2EFK - chain A; structure by X-ray diffraction, 2.30 A resolution.

[Chain A]
Protein: Cdc42-interacting protein 4
Source organism: Homo sapiens
Notes: fragment: EFC DOMAIN, residues 10-303
UniProt: Q15642 (CIP4_HUMAN); residue numbers follow UniProt; this construct covers 10-303
Chain sequence (301 residues; numbered 3 to 303; the number before each row is that of its first residue):
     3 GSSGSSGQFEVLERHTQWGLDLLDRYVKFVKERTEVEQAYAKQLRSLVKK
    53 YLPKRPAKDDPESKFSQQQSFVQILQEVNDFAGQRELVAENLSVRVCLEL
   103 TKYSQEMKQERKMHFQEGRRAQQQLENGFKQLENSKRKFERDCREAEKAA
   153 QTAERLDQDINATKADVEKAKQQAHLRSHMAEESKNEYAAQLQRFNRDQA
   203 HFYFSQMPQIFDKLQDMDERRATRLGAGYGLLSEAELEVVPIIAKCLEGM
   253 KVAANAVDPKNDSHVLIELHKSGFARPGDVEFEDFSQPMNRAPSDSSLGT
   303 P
Not modelled in the structure: 3-8, 57-63, 289-303
Construct notes: cloning artifact (3-9); modified residue (109, 115, 182, 209, 219, 252, 291)
Modified residues: Mse109, Mse115, Mse182, Mse209, Mse219, Mse252 (selenomethionine; parent Met); Mse291 (selenomethionine)
Swiss-Prot annotation at these positions:
  - site: K166 (Mediates end-to-end attachment of dimers)
  - modified residue (Phosphoserine): S296, S298, S299
What the authors report for this chain:
  - self-association interface (contacts with another copy of this molecule): Y42
  - mutagenesis - Y42E: decreased expression

[Overview]
From the paper: Y42E reduces expression; a self-association interface involving Y42.
Chain A is Cdc42-interacting protein 4 (Homo sapiens); the structure, Crystal structure of the EFC domain of
Cdc42-interacting protein 4, was determined by X-ray diffraction, deposited together with 2EFL.
